Entry 8HAM (electron microscopy, 4.50 A resolution (low resolution: residue-level contacts below are approximate; hydrogen-bond / salt-bridge calls are withheld)); this record covers chains B and I of the 11 polymer chains in the assembly.

Chain B:
Protein: Histone H4
From: Homo sapiens
Chain sequence (102 residues; each row starts with the number of its first residue):
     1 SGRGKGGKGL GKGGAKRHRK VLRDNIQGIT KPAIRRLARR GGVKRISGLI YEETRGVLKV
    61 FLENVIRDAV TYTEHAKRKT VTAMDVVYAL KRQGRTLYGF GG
Disordered / not traced: 1-11
Modified positions: Lys12 (N(6)-acetyllysine; ALY); Lys16 (N(6)-acetyllysine; ALY)

Chain I:
Molecule: 180-nt DNA strand
From: Homo sapiens
Sequence (180 nucleotides; numbered 1 to 180; the number before each row is that of its first residue):
     1 ATCCGTCCGT TACCGCCATC AATATCCACC TGCAGATTCT ACCAAAAGTG TATTTGGAAA
    61 CTGCTCCATC AAAAGGCATG TTCAGCTGAA TTCAGCTGAA CATGCCTTTT GATGGAGCAG
   121 TTTCCAAATA CACTTTTGGT AGAATCTGCA GGTGGATATT GATGGCGGTA ACGGACGGAT
Disordered / not traced: 1-9, 175-180

Chain B / chain I interface:
Pairs across the interface (7):
  Thr30(B) with DA78(I)
  Lys31(B) with DA78(I)
  Pro32(B) with DC77(I); DA78(I)
  Arg36(B) with DC77(I)
  Arg45(B) with DC86(I)
  Thr80(B) with DC67(I)
Other interface residues (no listed pair), chain B (7 interface residues in all): Lys77
Other interface residues (no listed pair), chain I (5 interface residues in all): DA58

Summary:
7 residues of chain B face 5 of chain I across their interface.
Here chain B is Histone H4 and chain I is a 180-nt DNA strand, both from Homo sapiens. Entry 8HAM (Cryo-EM
structure of the CBP catalytic core bound to the H4K12acK16ac nucleosome, class 2) was determined by electron
microscopy (same publication as 8HAG, 8HAH, 8HAI, 8HAJ, 8HAK, 8HAL and 8HAN).
